6YRF - chains B and C of the 4 polymer chains in the assembly; structure by electron microscopy, 3.90 A resolution.

# Chain B (and C)
Name: Vegetative insecticidal protein
Source organism: Bacillus thuringiensis
Notes: chain C of this document is another copy of the same molecule, construct and numbering; everything in this record applies to it too
UniProt: A0A290WPI2 (A0A290WPI2_BACTU); numbering as in UniProt (aligned over 1-803)
Chain sequence (803 residues; each row starts with the number of its first residue):
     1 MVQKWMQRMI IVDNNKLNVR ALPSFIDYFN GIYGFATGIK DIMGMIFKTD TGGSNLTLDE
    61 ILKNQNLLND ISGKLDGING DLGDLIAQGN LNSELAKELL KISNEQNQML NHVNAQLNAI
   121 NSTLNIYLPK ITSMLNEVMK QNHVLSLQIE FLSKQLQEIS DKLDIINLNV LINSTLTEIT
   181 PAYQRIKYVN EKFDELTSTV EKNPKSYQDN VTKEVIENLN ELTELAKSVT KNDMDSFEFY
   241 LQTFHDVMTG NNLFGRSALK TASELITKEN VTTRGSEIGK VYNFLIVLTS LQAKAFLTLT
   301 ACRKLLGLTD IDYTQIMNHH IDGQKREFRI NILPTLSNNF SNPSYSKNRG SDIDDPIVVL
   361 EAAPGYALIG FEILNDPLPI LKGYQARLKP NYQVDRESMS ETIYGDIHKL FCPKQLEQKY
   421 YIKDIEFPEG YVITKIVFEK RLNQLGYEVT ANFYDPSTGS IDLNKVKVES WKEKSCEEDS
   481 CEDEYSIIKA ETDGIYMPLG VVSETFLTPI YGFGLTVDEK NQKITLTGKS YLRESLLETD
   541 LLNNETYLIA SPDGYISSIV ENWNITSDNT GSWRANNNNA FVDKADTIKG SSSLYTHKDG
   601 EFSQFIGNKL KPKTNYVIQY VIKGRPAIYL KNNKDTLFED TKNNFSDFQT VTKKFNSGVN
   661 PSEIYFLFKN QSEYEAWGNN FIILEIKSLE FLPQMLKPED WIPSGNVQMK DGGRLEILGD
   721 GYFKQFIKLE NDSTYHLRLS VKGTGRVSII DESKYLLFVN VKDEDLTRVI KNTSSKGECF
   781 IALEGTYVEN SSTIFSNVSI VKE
Not modelled in the structure: 1-26

# Interface between chain B and chain C
Contacting residue pairs (29):
  N169(B) - D164(C)  hydrogen bond
  N169(B) - I165(C)  hydrogen bond (side chain-backbone)
  N169(B) - I166(C)
  V170(B) - I165(C)
  V170(B) - N169(C)
  V170(B) - I172(C)  hydrophobic
  V170(B) - N173(C)
  L171(B) - L163(C)  hydrophobic
  N173(B) - N173(C)  hydrogen bond
  T177(B) - T177(C)
  E178(B) - T180(C)
  E178(B) - Q184(C)  hydrogen bond (backbone-side chain)
  D233(B) - K227(C)  hydrogen bond (backbone-side chain)
  M234(B) - K231(C)  hydrogen bond (backbone-side chain)
  D235(B) - K231(C)
  E238(B) - Y188(C)  hydrogen bond (backbone-side chain)
  F239(B) - Q184(C)
  F239(B) - R185(C)
  F239(B) - Y188(C)
  Q242(B) - Y188(C)
  D246(B) - K187(C)  salt bridge
  N251(B) - K187(C)  hydrogen bond (backbone-side chain)
  L253(B) - L156(C)
  L253(B) - Y183(C)
  F254(B) - Q157(C)
  F254(B) - S160(C)
  F254(B) - L176(C)  hydrophobic
  G255(B) - Q157(C)
  G255(B) - S160(C)
Interface residues without a listed pair, chain B (21 interface residues in all): Y240, T243, N252, T309
Interface residues without a listed pair, chain C (22 interface residues in all): E191, T223

# In short
21 residues of chain B face 22 of chain C across their interface; the contacts include 8 hydrogen bonds and 1
salt bridge. Polar pairs include D246(B)-K187(C), N169(B)-D164(C) and N169(B)-I165(C).
Chain B and chain C are both Vegetative insecticidal protein (Bacillus thuringiensis); the structure, Vip3Bc1
tetramer, was determined by electron microscopy together with 7NTX and 6YRG from the same study.
